1VQP - chains 0 and L of the 32 polymer chains in the assembly; structure by X-ray diffraction, 2.25 A resolution.

[Chain 0]
Molecule: 23S ribosomal RNA
Source organism: Haloarcula marismortui
Sequence (2922 nucleotides; numbered 2 to 2923; the number before each row is that of its first residue):
     2 UUGGCUACUAUGCCAGCUGGUGGAUUGCUCGGCUCAGGCGCUGAUGAAGG
    52 ACGUGCCAAGCUGCGAUAAGCCAUGGGGAGCCGCACGGAGGCGAAGAACC
   102 AUGGAUUUCCGAAUGAGAAUCUCUCUAACAAUUGCUUCGCGCAAUGAGGA
   152 ACCCCGAGAACUGAAACAUCUCAGUAUCGGGAGGAACAGAAAACGCAAUG
   202 UGAUGUCGUUAGUAACCGCGAGUGAACGCGAUACAGCCCAAACCGAAGCC
   252 CUCACGGGCAAUGUGGUGUCAGGGCUACCUCUCAUCAGCCGACCGUCUCG
   302 ACGAAGUCUCUUGGAACAGAGCGUGAUACAGGGUGACAACCCCGUACUCG
   352 AGACCAGUACGACGUGCGGUAGUGCCAGAGUAGCGGGGGUUGGAUAUCCC
   402 UCGCGAAUAACGCAGGCAUCGACUGCGAAGGCUAAACACAACCUGAGACC
   452 GAUAGUGAACAAGUAGUGUGAACGAACGCUGCAAAGUACCCUCAGAAGGG
   502 AGGCGAAAUAGAGCAUGAAAUCAGUUGGCGAUCGAGCGACAGGGCAUACA
   552 AGGUCCCUCGACGAAUGACCGACGCGCGAGCGUCCAGUAAGACUCACGGG
   602 AAGCCGAUGUUCUGUCGUACGUUUUGAAAAACGAGCCAGGGAGUGUGUCU
   652 GCAUGGCAAGUCUAACCGGAGUAUCCGGGGAGGCACAGGGAAACCGACAU
   702 GGCCGCAGGGCUUUGCCCGAGGGCCGCCGUCUUCAAGGGCGGGGAGCCAU
   752 GUGGACACGACCCGAAUCCGGACGAUCUACGCAUGGACAAGAUGAAGCGU
   802 GCCGAAAGGCACGUGGAAGUCUGUUAGAGUUGGUGUCCUACAAUACCCUC
   852 UCGUGAUCUAUGUGUAGGGGUGAAAGGCCCAUCGAGUCCGGCAACAGCUG
   902 GUUCCAAUCGAAACAUGUCGAAGCAUGACCUCCGCCGAGGUAGUCUGUGA
   952 GGUAGAGCGACCGAUUGGUGUGUCCGCCUCCGAGAGGAGUCGGCACACCU
  1002 GUCAAACUCCAAACUUACAGACGCCGUUUGACGCGGGGAUUCCGGUGCGC
  1052 GGGGUAAGCCUGUGUACCAGGAGGGGAACAACCCAGAGAUAGGUUAAGGU
  1102 CCCCAAGUGUGGAUUAAGUGUAAUCCUCUGAAGGUGGUCUCGAGCCCUAG
  1152 ACAGCCGGGAGGUGAGCUUAGAAGCAGCUACCCUCUAAGAAAAGCGUAAC
  1202 AGCUUACCGGCCGAGGUUUGAGGCGCCCAAAAUGAUCGGGACUCAAAUCC
  1252 ACCACCGAGACCUGUCCGUACCACUCAUACUGGUAAUCGAGUAGAUUGGC
  1302 GCUCUAAUUGGAUGGAAGUAGGGGUGAAAACUCCUAUGGACCGAUUAGUG
  1352 ACGAAAAUCCUGGCCAUAGUAGCAGCGAUAGUCGGGUGAGAACCCCGACG
  1402 GCCUAAUGGAUAAGGGUUCCUCAGCACUGCUGAUCAGCUGAGGGUUAGCC
  1452 GGUCCUAAGUCAUACCGCAACUCGACUAUGACGAAAUGGGAAACGGGUUA
  1502 AUAUUCCCGUGCCACUAUGCAGUGAAAGUUGACGCCCUGGGGUCGAUCAC
  1552 GCUGGGCAUUCGCCCAGUCGAACCGUCCAACUCCGUGGAAGCCGUAAUGG
  1602 CAGGAAGCGGACGAACGGCGGCAUAGGGAAACGUGAUUCAACCUGGGGCC
  1652 CAUGAAAAGACGAGCAUAGUGUCCGUACCGAGAACCGACACAGGUGUCCA
  1702 UGGCGGCGAAAGCCAAGGCCUGUCGGGAGCAACCAACGUUAGGGAAUUCG
  1752 GCAAGUUAGUCCCGUACCUUCGGAAGAAGGGAUGCCUGCUCCGGAACGGA
  1802 GCAGGUCGCAGUGACUCGGAAGCUCGGACUGUCUAGUAACAACAUAGGUG
  1852 ACCGCAAAUCCGCAAGGACUCGUACGGUCACUGAAUCCUGCCCAGUGCAG
  1902 GUAUCUGAACACCUCGUACAAGAGGACGAAGGACCUGUCAACGGCGGGGG
  1952 UAACUAUGACCCUCUUAAGGUAGCGUAGUACCUUGCCGCAUCAGUAGCGG
  2002 CUUGCAUGAAUGGAUUAACCAGAGCUUCACUGUCCCAACGUUGGGCCCGG
  2052 UGAACUGUACAUUCCAGUGCGGAGUCUGGAGACACCCAGGGGGAAGCGAA
  2102 GACCCUAUGGAGCUUUACUGCAGGCUGUCGCUGAGACGUGGUCGCCGAUG
  2152 UGCAGCAUAGGUAGGAGACACUACACAGGUACCCGCGCUAGCGGGCCACC
  2202 GAGUCAACAGUGAAAUACUACCCGUCGGUGACUGCGACUCUCACUCCGGG
  2252 AGGAGGACACCGAUAGCCGGGCAGUUUGACUGGGGCGGUACGCGCUCGAA
  2302 AAGAUAUCGAGCGCGCCCUAUGGCUAUCUCAGCCGGGACAGAGACCCGGC
  2352 GAAGAGUGCAAGAGCAAAAGAUAGCUUGACAGUGUUCUUCCCAACGAGGA
  2402 ACGCUGACGCGAAAGCGUGGUCUAGCGAACCAAUUAGCCUGCUUGAUGCG
  2452 GGCAAUUGAUGACAGAAAAGCUACCCUAGGGAUAACAGAGUCGUCACUCG
  2502 CAAGAGCACAUAUCGACCGAGUGGCUUGCUACCUCGAUGUCGGUUCCCUC
  2552 CAUCCUGCCCGUGCAGAAGCGGGCAAGGGUGAGGUUGUUCGCCUAUUAAA
  2602 GGAGGUCGUGAGCUGGGUUUAGACCGUCGUGAGACAGGUCGGCUGCUAUC
  2652 UACUGGGUGUGUAAUGGUGUCUGACAAGAACGACCGUAUAGUACGAGAGG
  2702 AACUACGGUUGGUGGCCACUGGUGUACCGGUUGUUCGAGAGAGCACGUGC
  2752 CGGGUAGCCACGCCACACGGGGUAAGAGCUGAACGCAUCUAAGCUCGAAA
  2802 CCCACUUGGAAAAGAGACACCGCCGAGGUCCCGCGUACAAGACGCGGUCG
  2852 AUAGACUCGGGGUGUGCGCGUCGAGGUAACGAGACGUUAAGCCCACGAGC
  2902 ACUAACAGACCAAAGCCAUCAU
Not modelled in the structure: 2-9, 126-127, 715, 971-998, 1560, 1952-1963, 2137-2236, 2339-2343, 2665-2666, 2915-2923
Construct notes: modified residue (628, 2587-2588, 2619, 2621)
Modified positions: 1MA (6-hydro-1-methyladenosine-5'-monophosphate) at position 628, OMU (o2'-methyluridine 5'-monophosphate) at position 2587, OMG (o2'-methylguanosine-5'-monophosphate) at position 2588, UR3 (3-methyluridine-5'-monophoshate) at position 2619, PSU (pseudouridine-5'-monophosphate) at position 2621

[Chain L]
Protein: 50S ribosomal protein L15P
Source organism: Haloarcula marismortui
UniProtKB: P12737 (RL15_HALMA); residues 0-164 here = UniProt positions 0-164
Amino-acid sequence (165 residues; numbered 0 to 164; the number before each row is that of its first residue; numbering starts at 0):
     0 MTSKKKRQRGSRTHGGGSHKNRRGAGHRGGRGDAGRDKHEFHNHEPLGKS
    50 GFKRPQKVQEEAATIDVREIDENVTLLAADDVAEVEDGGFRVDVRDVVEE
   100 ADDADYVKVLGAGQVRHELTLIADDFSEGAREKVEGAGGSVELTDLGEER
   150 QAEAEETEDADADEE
Not modelled in the structure: 0, 84-88, 151-164

[Chain 0 / chain L interface]
Contacting residue pairs (173; chain 0 residue first):
  G164(0) / Arg-30(L)  phosphate contact
  A165(0) / Gly-29(L)  phosphate contact
  A165(0) / Arg-30(L)  hydrogen bond to the phosphate
  A165(0) / Ala-33(L)  phosphate contact
  A166(0) / Ala-24(L)  base contact
  A166(0) / Gly-25(L)  base contact
  A166(0) / Gly-28(L)  base contact
  A166(0) / Gly-29(L)  hydrogen bond to the base
  A166(0) / Ala-33(L)  phosphate contact
  A166(0) / Gly-34(L)  hydrogen bond to the phosphate
  A166(0) / His-38(L)  base contact
  G196(0) / Lys-56(L)  hydrogen bond to the sugar
  C197(0) / Lys-56(L)  phosphate contact
  A215(0) / Lys-52(L)  salt bridge to the phosphate
  A215(0) / Gln-55(L)  sugar contact
  A216(0) / Lys-52(L)  salt bridge to the phosphate
  C220(0) / Lys-48(L)  sugar contact
  G221(0) / Arg-35(L)  hydrogen bond to the phosphate
  G221(0) / Leu-46(L)  phosphate contact
  G221(0) / Gly-47(L)  hydrogen bond to the phosphate
  A222(0) / Asp-32(L)  hydrogen bond to the phosphate
  A222(0) / Arg-35(L)  salt bridge to the phosphate
  G223(0) / Gly-31(L)  phosphate contact
  G223(0) / Asp-32(L)  hydrogen bond to the phosphate
  G416(0) / Lys-56(L)  phosphate contact
  G417(0) / Lys-56(L)  salt bridge to the phosphate
  U623(0) / Arg-11(L)  hydrogen bond to the phosphate
  U624(0) / Arg-11(L)  salt bridge to the phosphate
  U624(0) / His-18(L)  salt bridge to the phosphate
  U624(0) / Lys-19(L)  hydrogen bond to the phosphate
  U625(0) / Lys-19(L)  salt bridge to the phosphate
  G644(0) / Lys-4(L)  sugar contact
  G644(0) / Arg-8(L)  salt bridge to the phosphate
  G644(0) / His-13(L)  hydrogen bond to the base
  G644(0) / Arg-21(L)  hydrogen bond to the base
  U645(0) / Lys-4(L)  phosphate contact
  C687(0) / Glu-99(L)  base contact
  A688(0) / Asp-65(L)  hydrogen bond to the base
  A688(0) / Leu-109(L)  base contact
  A688(0) / Ala-111(L)  base contact
  A692(0) / Gly-50(L)  sugar contact
  A692(0) / Phe-51(L)  hydrogen bond to the sugar
  A693(0) / Phe-51(L)  sugar contact
  A693(0) / Arg-53(L)  phosphate contact
  A694(0) / Arg-53(L)  salt bridge to the phosphate
  G697(0) / Thr-63(L)  base contact
  G697(0) / Lys-107(L)  salt bridge to the phosphate
  G697(0) / Leu-109(L)  base contact
  G697(0) / Ser-126(L)  phosphate contact
  G697(0) / Glu-127(L)  hydrogen bond to the phosphate
  A698(0) / Leu-109(L)  phosphate contact
  A698(0) / Gly-110(L)  hydrogen bond to the phosphate
  A698(0) / Ala-111(L)  sugar contact
  A698(0) / Ser-126(L)  hydrogen bond to the phosphate
  A698(0) / Gly-128(L)  phosphate contact
  C699(0) / Gly-110(L)  phosphate contact
  C699(0) / Ala-111(L)  phosphate contact
  C699(0) / Gly-112(L)  hydrogen bond to the phosphate
  C699(0) / Lys-132(L)  salt bridge to the phosphate
  A700(0) / Arg-67(L)  base contact
  A700(0) / Asp-70(L)  hydrogen bond to the base
  A700(0) / Glu-71(L)  base contact
  A700(0) / Gly-112(L)  phosphate contact
  A700(0) / Gln-113(L)  hydrogen bond to the base
  A700(0) / Val-114(L)  base contact
  A700(0) / Arg-115(L)  base contact
  U701(0) / Gln-113(L)  hydrogen bond to the phosphate
  U701(0) / Arg-115(L)  salt bridge to the phosphate
  G745(0) / Arg-67(L)  base contact
  G745(0) / Glu-71(L)  hydrogen bond to the base
  G754(0) / Lys-3(L)  phosphate contact
  G754(0) / Lys-4(L)  salt bridge to the phosphate
  G755(0) / Lys-3(L)  salt bridge to the phosphate
  C757(0) / Arg-27(L)  salt bridge to the phosphate
  C757(0) / Gly-31(L)  hydrogen bond to the phosphate
  A758(0) / Arg-27(L)  salt bridge to the phosphate
  A758(0) / Arg-30(L)  phosphate contact
  A758(0) / Gly-31(L)  hydrogen bond to the phosphate
  C759(0) / Arg-30(L)  salt bridge to the phosphate
  A761(0) / Arg-30(L)  salt bridge to the phosphate
  C762(0) / Arg-21(L)  hydrogen bond to the base
  C896(0) / Arg-30(L)  hydrogen bond to the phosphate
  A897(0) / Gly-23(L)  phosphate contact
  A897(0) / Ala-24(L)  hydrogen bond to the phosphate
  A897(0) / Arg-30(L)  salt bridge to the phosphate
  G898(0) / Arg-22(L)  phosphate contact
  G898(0) / Gly-23(L)  hydrogen bond to the phosphate
  G898(0) / Ala-24(L)  phosphate contact
  G898(0) / Gly-25(L)  hydrogen bond to the phosphate
  G898(0) / His-26(L)  phosphate contact
  C899(0) / Arg-22(L)  salt bridge to the phosphate
  U900(0) / Lys-19(L)  salt bridge to the phosphate
  U900(0) / Arg-22(L)  salt bridge to the phosphate
  G901(0) / His-18(L)  salt bridge to the phosphate
  G901(0) / Lys-19(L)  phosphate contact
  G902(0) / Arg-11(L)  salt bridge to the phosphate
  G902(0) / His-18(L)  salt bridge to the phosphate
  U903(0) / Arg-11(L)  salt bridge to the phosphate
  U903(0) / Thr-12(L)  base contact
  U903(0) / His-13(L)  sugar contact
  U903(0) / His-18(L)  base contact
  U904(0) / Gln-7(L)  phosphate contact
  U904(0) / Arg-8(L)  hydrogen bond to the base
  U904(0) / Gly-9(L)  hydrogen bond to the phosphate
  U904(0) / Ser-10(L)  hydrogen bond to the phosphate
  U904(0) / Arg-11(L)  hydrogen bond to the phosphate
  C905(0) / Lys-5(L)  hydrogen bond to the base
  C905(0) / Arg-6(L)  base contact
  C906(0) / Arg-6(L)  base contact
  A907(0) / Arg-6(L)  base contact
  G918(0) / His-38(L)  hydrogen bond to the base
  G918(0) / Phe-40(L)  sugar contact
  U919(0) / Lys-37(L)  hydrogen bond to the phosphate
  U919(0) / His-38(L)  sugar contact
  C920(0) / Lys-37(L)  salt bridge to the phosphate
  G924(0) / Gly-25(L)  hydrogen bond to the sugar
  G924(0) / His-38(L)  base contact
  C925(0) / Gly-25(L)  phosphate contact
  C925(0) / His-26(L)  salt bridge to the phosphate
  C925(0) / Gly-28(L)  sugar contact
  C925(0) / His-38(L)  sugar contact
  C925(0) / Glu-39(L)  hydrogen bond to the sugar
  A926(0) / His-38(L)  sugar contact
  A926(0) / Glu-39(L)  sugar contact
  A926(0) / His-41(L)  hydrogen bond to the base
  U927(0) / His-41(L)  sugar contact
  U927(0) / Asn-42(L)  sugar contact
  G1039(0) / Lys-3(L)  sugar contact
  U1041(0) / Gly-14(L)  sugar contact
  U1041(0) / Gly-15(L)  sugar contact
  U1041(0) / Gly-16(L)  phosphate contact
  U1042(0) / Gly-16(L)  phosphate contact
  U1042(0) / Ser-17(L)  hydrogen bond to the phosphate
  U1042(0) / Asn-20(L)  hydrogen bond to the phosphate
  A1294(0) / Gly-16(L)  sugar contact
  G1295(0) / Thr-12(L)  hydrogen bond to the phosphate
  G1295(0) / Gly-14(L)  hydrogen bond to the phosphate
  G1295(0) / Gly-15(L)  hydrogen bond to the phosphate
  G1295(0) / Gly-16(L)  hydrogen bond to the phosphate
  A1296(0) / Lys-3(L)  salt bridge to the phosphate
  U1297(0) / Lys-3(L)  salt bridge to the phosphate
  U1298(0) / Arg-6(L)  hydrogen bond to the base
  G1299(0) / Thr-1(L)  phosphate contact
  G1299(0) / Arg-6(L)  hydrogen bond to the base
  G1300(0) / Thr-1(L)  hydrogen bond to the base
  C1301(0) / Lys-5(L)  base contact
  G1302(0) / Lys-5(L)  hydrogen bond to the base
  C1353(0) / Lys-5(L)  hydrogen bond to the base
  G1354(0) / Lys-5(L)  hydrogen bond to the base
  G1354(0) / Arg-8(L)  salt bridge to the phosphate
  C2396(0) / Phe-40(L)  sugar contact
  A2430(0) / Leu-46(L)  sugar contact
  A2430(0) / Gly-47(L)  hydrogen bond to the sugar
  C2431(0) / Gly-47(L)  phosphate contact
  C2431(0) / Lys-48(L)  hydrogen bond to the phosphate
  C2432(0) / Lys-48(L)  salt bridge to the phosphate
  U2441(0) / Phe-51(L)  sugar contact
  U2441(0) / Arg-53(L)  hydrogen bond to the phosphate
  G2442(0) / Arg-53(L)  salt bridge to the phosphate
  G2442(0) / Pro-54(L)  sugar contact
  G2442(0) / Val-57(L)  phosphate contact
  C2443(0) / Pro-54(L)  base contact
  C2443(0) / Lys-56(L)  hydrogen bond to the phosphate
  C2443(0) / Val-57(L)  sugar contact
  U2444(0) / Lys-56(L)  salt bridge to the phosphate
  G2452(0) / Phe-51(L)  base contact
  G2453(0) / Gly-50(L)  hydrogen bond to the phosphate
  G2453(0) / Phe-51(L)  sugar contact
  C2454(0) / Ser-49(L)  phosphate contact
  C2454(0) / Gly-50(L)  hydrogen bond to the phosphate
  A2465(0) / Phe-40(L)  base contact
  G2466(0) / Lys-37(L)  salt bridge to the phosphate
  A2467(0) / Lys-37(L)  phosphate contact
Interface residues without a listed pair, chain 0 (91 interface residues in all): U214, A226, A686, C696, U753, A2429, C2440, A2483
Interface residues without a listed pair, chain L (75 interface residues in all): Ser-2, Asp-36, Phe-125, Ala-129, Arg-149

[In short]
91 residues of chain 0 face 75 of chain L across their interface, with 57 hydrogen bonds and 35 salt bridges.
Polar contacts include A166(0)/Gly-29(L), G644(0)/His-13(L) and G644(0)/Arg-21(L).
Here chain 0 is 23S ribosomal RNA and chain L is 50S ribosomal protein L15P, both from Haloarcula marismortui.
Entry 1VQP (The structure of the transition state analogue "RAP" bound to the large ribosomal subunit of
haloarcula ...) was determined by X-ray diffraction, deposited together with 1VQ4, 1VQ5, 1VQ8, 1VQ9, 1VQK,
1VQL, 1VQM and 1VQO.
